PDB entry 3ANY | X-ray diffraction, 2.10 A resolution | chains A and B of the 4 polymer chains in the assembly

== Chain A ==
Molecule: Ethanolamine ammonia-lyase heavy chain
Source organism: Escherichia coli
Notes: EC 4.3.1.7
UniProt: P0AEJ6 (EUTB_ECOLI); numbering as in UniProt (aligned over 1-453)
Chain sequence (453 residues; each row starts with the number of its first residue):
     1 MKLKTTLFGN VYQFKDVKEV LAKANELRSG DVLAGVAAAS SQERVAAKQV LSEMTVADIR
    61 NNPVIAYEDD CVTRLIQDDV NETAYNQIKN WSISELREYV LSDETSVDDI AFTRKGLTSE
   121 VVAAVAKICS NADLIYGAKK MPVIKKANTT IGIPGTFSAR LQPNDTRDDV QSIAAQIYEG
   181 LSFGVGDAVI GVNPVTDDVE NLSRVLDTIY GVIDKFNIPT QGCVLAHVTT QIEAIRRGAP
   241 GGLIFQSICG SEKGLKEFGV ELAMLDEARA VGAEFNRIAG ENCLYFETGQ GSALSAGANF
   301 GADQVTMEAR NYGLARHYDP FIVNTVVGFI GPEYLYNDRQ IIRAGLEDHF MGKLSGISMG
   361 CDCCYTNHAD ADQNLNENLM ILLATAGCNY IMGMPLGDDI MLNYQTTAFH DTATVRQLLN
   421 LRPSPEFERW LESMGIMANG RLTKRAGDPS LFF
Residues lining bound ligands:
  - (2R)-2-aminopropan-1-ol (2A3): Arg-160, Gln-162, Asn-193, Leu-225, Glu-287, Val-326, Phe-329, Asp-362, Met-392, Leu-402, Tyr-404
  - cobalamin (B12): Asn-193, Pro-194, Val-195, Asp-197, Leu-225, Ala-226, His-227, Phe-245, Gln-246, Ser-247, Glu-257, Phe-258, Ser-295, Phe-329, Ile-330, Tyr-334, Met-401, Leu-402, Asn-403
Curated features (UniProtKB/Swiss-Prot):
  - binding site (substrate): Arg-160 to Gln-162, Asn-193, Glu-287, Asp-362
  - binding site (adenosylcob(III)alamin): Pro-194, Gln-246, Ser-295, Met-401

== Chain B ==
Molecule: Ethanolamine ammonia-lyase light chain
Source organism: Escherichia coli
Notes: EC 4.3.1.7
UniProt: P19636 (EUTC_ECOLI); numbering as in UniProt (aligned over 44-295)
Chain sequence (263 residues; each row starts with the number of its first residue):
    33 MDQSSHHHHH HALDLGSAEA KAWIGVENPH RADVLTELRR STVARVCTGR AGPRPRTQAL
    93 LRFLADHSRS KDTVLKEVPE EWVKAQGLLE VRSEISDKNL YLTRPDMGRR LCAEAVEALK
   153 AQCVANPDVQ VVISDGLSTD AITVNYEEIL PPLMAGLKQA GLKVGTPFFV RYGRVKIEDQ
   213 IGEILGAKVV ILLVGERPGL GQSESLSCYA VYSPRMATTV EADRTCISNI HQGGTPPVEA
   273 AAVIVDLAKR MLEQKASGIN MTR
Unresolved in the structure: 33-43
Differences from the reference sequence: expression tag (33-43)
Residues lining bound ligands: cobalamin (B12): Tyr-133, Arg-141, Gly-168, Leu-169, Arg-206, Val-207, Lys-208, Val-226, Gly-227, Glu-228, Arg-229, Tyr-241, Glu-253, Ala-254, Arg-256, Cys-258, Ser-260, Asn-261
Curated features (UniProtKB/Swiss-Prot):
  - binding site (adenosylcob(III)alamin): Val-207, Glu-228, Cys-258

== Chain A / chain B interface ==
Residue-residue contacts (101):
  Leu-33(A) with Thr-135(B); Arg-136(B); Pro-137(B), hydrophobic; Asp-138(B)
  Thr-166(A) with Asn-261(B); His-263(B); Gly-265(B), hydrogen bond (side chain-backbone)
  Arg-167(A) with Gly-265(B), hydrogen bond (side chain-backbone); Gly-266(B)
  Asp-169(A) with Ser-73(B)
  Gln-171(A) with Ser-73(B)
  Ser-172(A) with Ser-73(B); Thr-74(B)
  Ala-175(A) with Leu-70(B), hydrophobic; Ser-73(B); Thr-74(B); Val-78(B)
  Gln-176(A) with Thr-74(B); Ala-76(B)
  Glu-179(A) with Val-78(B); Cys-79(B), hydrogen bond (side chain-backbone)
  Phe-183(A) with Gly-81(B); Arg-82(B)
  Val-195(A) with Asn-261(B)
  Lys-256(A) with Val-252(B)
  Glu-257(A) with Lys-208(B), salt bridge; Val-252(B); Glu-253(B), hydrogen bond (side chain-backbone); Ala-254(B), hydrogen bond (backbone-backbone)
  Gly-259(A) with Ala-254(B)
  Ser-295(A) with Arg-141(B), hydrogen bond (backbone-side chain)
  Phe-329(A) with Arg-229(B), hydrogen bond (backbone-side chain)
  Ile-330(A) with Arg-229(B), hydrogen bond (backbone-side chain)
  Pro-332(A) with Leu-134(B)
  Glu-333(A) with Leu-134(B); Pro-137(B)
  Tyr-365(A) with Phe-95(B); His-99(B)
  Thr-366(A) with Arg-229(B)
  Asn-367(A) with His-99(B), hydrogen bond; Ser-102(B), hydrogen bond; Lys-103(B); Val-106(B); Pro-230(B), hydrogen bond (side chain-backbone); Gly-231(B); Leu-232(B)
  His-368(A) with Val-106(B); Leu-134(B); Leu-169(B)
  Ala-369(A) with Lys-103(B), hydrogen bond (backbone-side chain)
  Ala-371(A) with His-99(B), hydrogen bond (backbone-side chain)
  Asp-372(A) with His-99(B)
  Gln-373(A) with Phe-95(B)
  Glu-377(A) with Arg-86(B), salt bridge
  Pro-395(A) with Arg-77(B); Val-78(B)
  Leu-396(A) with Arg-77(B); Pro-87(B), hydrophobic; Ala-91(B), hydrophobic; Phe-95(B)
  Asp-398(A) with Arg-77(B), salt bridge; Leu-232(B)
  Ile-400(A) with Val-75(B); Ala-76(B)
  Met-401(A) with Asn-261(B), hydrogen bond (backbone-side chain)
  Leu-402(A) with Arg-229(B), hydrogen bond (backbone-side chain)
  Asn-403(A) with Glu-228(B), hydrogen bond; Arg-229(B), hydrogen bond (side chain-backbone); Pro-230(B); Gly-231(B); Ser-237(B)
  Gln-405(A) with Phe-95(B); His-99(B); Leu-232(B)
  His-410(A) with Gly-81(B), hydrogen bond (side chain-backbone); Pro-85(B); Arg-86(B); Pro-87(B)
  Asp-411(A) with Arg-86(B), salt bridge
  Ala-413(A) with Pro-85(B)
  Thr-414(A) with Pro-85(B), hydrogen bond (side chain-backbone); Arg-86(B), hydrogen bond
  Gln-417(A) with Pro-85(B)
  Thr-443(A) with Arg-82(B), hydrogen bond (backbone-side chain)
  Lys-444(A) with Arg-82(B), hydrogen bond (backbone-side chain)
  Ala-446(A) with Arg-82(B), hydrogen bond (backbone-side chain)
  Gly-447(A) with Val-58(B); Arg-82(B)
  Asp-448(A) with Val-58(B); Pro-61(B); His-62(B), hydrogen bond (side chain-backbone); Leu-67(B)
  Pro-449(A) with Leu-67(B), hydrophobic; Leu-70(B), hydrophobic
  Ser-450(A) with His-62(B), hydrogen bond (backbone-side chain); Arg-63(B), hydrogen bond (side chain-backbone); Val-66(B); Leu-67(B), hydrogen bond (side chain-backbone)
  Phe-453(A) with His-62(B); Arg-63(B), hydrogen bond (backbone-side chain); Val-66(B), hydrophobic
Interface residues without a listed pair, chain A (56 interface residues in all): Phe-258, Tyr-334, Asp-370, Tyr-404, Leu-442, Arg-445, Leu-451
Interface residues without a listed pair, chain B (50 interface residues in all): Thr-80, Arg-206, Gln-234, Ile-291

== Overview ==
56 residues of chain A face 50 of chain B across their interface, with 28 hydrogen bonds and 4 salt bridges.
Polar contacts include Glu-257(A)/Lys-208(B), Glu-377(A)/Arg-86(B) and Asp-398(A)/Arg-77(B). Cobalamin is
bound between chain A and chain B. Chain A binds (2R)-2-aminopropan-1-ol.
Here chain A is Ethanolamine ammonia-lyase heavy chain and chain B is Ethanolamine ammonia-lyase light chain,
both from Escherichia coli. Entry 3ANY (Crystal structure of ethanolamine ammonia-lyase from escherichia coli
complexed with CN-CBL and (R)-2-amino-1-propanol) was determined by X-ray diffraction, deposited together with
3AO0.
